8AVE - chains B and D of the 4 polymer chains in the assembly; structure by electron microscopy, 5.62 A resolution (low resolution: residue-level contacts below are approximate; hydrogen-bond / salt-bridge calls are withheld).

# Chain B (and D)
Molecule: Leptin receptor
From: Homo sapiens
Notes: chain D of this document is another copy of the same molecule, construct and numbering; everything in this record applies to it too
Reference sequence: P48357 (LEPR_HUMAN); residue numbers follow UniProt; this construct covers 22-839
Sequence (868 residues; each row starts with the number of its first residue):
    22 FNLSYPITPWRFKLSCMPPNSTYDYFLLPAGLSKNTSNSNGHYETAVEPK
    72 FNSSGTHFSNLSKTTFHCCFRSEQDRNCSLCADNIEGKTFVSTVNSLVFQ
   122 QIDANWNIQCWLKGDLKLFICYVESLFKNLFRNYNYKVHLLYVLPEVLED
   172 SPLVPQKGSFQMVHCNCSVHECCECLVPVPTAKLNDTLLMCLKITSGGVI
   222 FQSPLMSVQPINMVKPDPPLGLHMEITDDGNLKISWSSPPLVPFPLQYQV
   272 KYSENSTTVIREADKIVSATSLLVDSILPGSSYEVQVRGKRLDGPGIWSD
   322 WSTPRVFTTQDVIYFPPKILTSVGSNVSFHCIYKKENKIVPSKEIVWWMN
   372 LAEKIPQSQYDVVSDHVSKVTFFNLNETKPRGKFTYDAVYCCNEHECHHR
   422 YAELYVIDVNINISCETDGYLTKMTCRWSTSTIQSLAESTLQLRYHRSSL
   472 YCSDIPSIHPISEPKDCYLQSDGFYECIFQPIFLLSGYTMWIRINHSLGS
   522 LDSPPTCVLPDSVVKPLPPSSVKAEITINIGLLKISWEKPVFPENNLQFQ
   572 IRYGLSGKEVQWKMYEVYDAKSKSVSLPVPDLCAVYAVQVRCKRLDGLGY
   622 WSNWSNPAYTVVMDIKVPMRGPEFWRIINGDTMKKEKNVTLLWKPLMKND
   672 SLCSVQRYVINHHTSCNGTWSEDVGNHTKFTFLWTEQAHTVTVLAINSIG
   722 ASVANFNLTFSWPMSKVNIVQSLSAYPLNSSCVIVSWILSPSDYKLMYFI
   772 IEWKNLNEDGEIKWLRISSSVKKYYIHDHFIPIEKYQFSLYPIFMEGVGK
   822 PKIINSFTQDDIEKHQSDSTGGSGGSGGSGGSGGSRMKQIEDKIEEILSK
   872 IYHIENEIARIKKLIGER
Not modelled in the structure: 22-235, 832-889
Construct notes: expression tag (840-889)
Disulfides: C352-C412, C413-C418, C436-C447, C473-C528, C488-C498, C604-C674
Curated features (UniProtKB/Swiss-Prot):
  - region: H467 to E484 (Leptin-binding)
  - motif: W622 to S626 (WSXWS motif)
  - glycosylation (N-linked (GlcNAc...) asparagine): N23, N41, N56, N73, N81, N98, N187, N206, N276, N347, N397, N516, N624, N659, N688, N697, N728, N750
  - natural variant: Y422 (Y422H: In LEPRD; uncertain significance), C604 (C604G: In LEPRD; uncertain significance), L786 (L786P: In LEPRD; uncertain significance)

# Chain B / chain D interface
Pairs across the interface (12; chain B residue first):
  Y747(B) - N750(D)
  Y747(B) - S751(D)
  Y747(B) - P803(D)
  L749(B) - S751(D)
  L749(B) - H800(D)
  I755(B) - I802(D)
  I755(B) - I804(D)
  S757(B) - I804(D)
  K794(B) - I802(D)
  Y796(B) - H800(D)
  Y796(B) - I802(D)
  D831(B) - Q830(D)
Interface residues without a listed pair, chain B (8 interface residues in all): N750
Interface residues without a listed pair, chain D (9 interface residues in all): F801, E805

# Overview
8 residues of chain B face 9 of chain D across their interface.
Both chains are Leptin receptor (Homo sapiens). Entry 8AVE (Human leptin in complex with the human LEP-R
ectodomain fused to a C-terminal trimeric isoleucine GCN4 ...) was determined by electron microscopy together
with 7Z3Q, 7Z3R, 8AV2, 8AVB, 8AVC, 8AVD and 3 further entries from the same study.
